Entry 4R8C (X-ray diffraction, 2.50 A resolution); this record covers chain A.

== Chain A ==
Name: Potassium channel protein
Organism: Bacillus cereus ATCC 14579
UniProtKB: Q81HW2 (Q81HW2_BACCR); aligned to UniProt positions 20-109 over residues 20-109 (the alignment contains insertions or deletions, so no single offset holds)
Chain sequence (96 residues; row label = number of the first residue in the row):
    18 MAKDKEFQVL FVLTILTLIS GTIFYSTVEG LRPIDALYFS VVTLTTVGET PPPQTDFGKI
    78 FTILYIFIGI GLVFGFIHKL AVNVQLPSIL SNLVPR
Unresolved in the structure: 18-24, 109-113
Construct notes: expression tag (18-19, 110-113); engineered mutation E66 (Asp in Q81HW2), E66 (Asp in Q81HW2), T67 (Gly in Q81HW2), T67 (Gly in Q81HW2), P68 (Asn in Q81HW2), P68 (Asn in Q81HW2), P69 (Phe in Q81HW2), P69 (Phe in Q81HW2)
Metal / ion sites: rubidium ion site 1: T63, V64; rubidium ion site 2 near T63 (its only coordinating residue here); rubidium ion site 3: V64, G65
Small-molecule neighbours:
  - glycine (GLY), molecule 1: L30, L33, T34, S37, L89
  - glycine (GLY), molecule 2: S43, G47, L48, R49, P50
  - glycine (GLY), molecule 3: R49, P50, I51, D73
  - glycine (GLY), molecule 4: L81, F84, F93

== Summary ==
Bound to chain A: 4 copies of glycine. T63 and V64 coordinate rubidium ion site 1. The rubidium ion site 3 is
built by V64 and G65.
Chain A is Potassium channel protein (Bacillus cereus ATCC 14579); the structure, Crystal Structure of CNG
mimicking NaK-ETPP mutant in complex with Rb+, was determined by X-ray diffraction, deposited together with
4R50, 4R6Z, 4R7C, 4RAI and 4RO2.
